2W9X - chains A and B; structure by X-ray diffraction, 2.00 A resolution.

== Chain A (and B) ==
Molecule: Putative acetyl xylan esterase
Organism: Cellvibrio japonicus
Notes: chain B of this document is another copy of the same molecule, construct and numbering; everything in this record applies to it too
Reference sequence: B3PDE5 (B3PDE5_CELJU); residue numbers follow UniProt; this construct covers 1-360
Amino-acid sequence (366 residues; row label = number of the first residue in the row):
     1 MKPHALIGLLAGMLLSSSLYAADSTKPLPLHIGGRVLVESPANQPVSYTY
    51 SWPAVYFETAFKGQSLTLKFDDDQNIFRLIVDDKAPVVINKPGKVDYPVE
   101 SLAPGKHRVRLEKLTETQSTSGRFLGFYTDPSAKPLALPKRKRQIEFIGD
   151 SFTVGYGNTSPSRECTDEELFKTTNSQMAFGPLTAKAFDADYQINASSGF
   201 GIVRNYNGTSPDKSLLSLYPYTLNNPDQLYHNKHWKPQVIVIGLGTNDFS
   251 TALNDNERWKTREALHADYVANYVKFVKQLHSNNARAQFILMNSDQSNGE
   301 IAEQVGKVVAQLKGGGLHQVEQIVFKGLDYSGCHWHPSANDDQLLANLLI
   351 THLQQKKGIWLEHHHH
Unresolved in the structure: 1-26, 42-43, 62, 82-83, 99-107, 128-136, 362-366 (chain B: 1-25, 100-106, 362-366)
Cystine bridges: Cys-165/Cys-333
UniProt features mapped onto this chain:
  - active site: Ser-151 (Nucleophile)
  - site: Gly-199 (Transition state stabilizer), Asn-247 (Transition state stabilizer), His-336 (Increases nucleophilicity of active site Ser)

== Chain A / chain B interface ==
Residue-residue contacts (33):
  Ala-302(A) / Ala-310(B)
  Glu-303(A) / Lys-307(B)
  Glu-303(A) / Gln-311(B)
  Gly-306(A) / Gly-306(B)
  Lys-307(A) / Glu-303(B)
  Ala-310(A) / Ala-302(B)
  Ala-310(A) / Gln-322(B)
  Lys-313(A) / Gln-322(B)  hydrogen bond (side chain-backbone)
  Lys-313(A) / Val-324(B)
  Lys-313(A) / Lys-326(B)
  Gly-314(A) / Val-324(B)
  Gly-314(A) / Lys-326(B)  hydrogen bond (backbone-side chain)
  Gly-316(A) / Lys-326(B)
  His-318(A) / Val-324(B)
  His-318(A) / Lys-326(B)
  Gln-322(A) / Ala-310(B)
  Gln-322(A) / Lys-313(B)  hydrogen bond (backbone-side chain)
  Val-324(A) / Lys-313(B)
  Val-324(A) / Gly-314(B)
  Val-324(A) / His-318(B)
  Lys-326(A) / Lys-313(B)
  Lys-326(A) / Gly-314(B)  hydrogen bond (side chain-backbone)
  Lys-326(A) / Gly-315(B)
  Lys-326(A) / Gly-316(B)
  Lys-326(A) / His-318(B)
  Gln-354(A) / Lys-357(B)
  Gln-355(A) / Gln-355(B)
  Gln-355(A) / Lys-356(B)
  Gln-355(A) / Lys-357(B)  hydrogen bond (backbone-backbone)
  Lys-356(A) / Gln-355(B)
  Lys-357(A) / Gln-354(B)  hydrogen bond (side chain-backbone)
  Lys-357(A) / Gln-355(B)  hydrogen bond (backbone-backbone)
  Lys-357(A) / Lys-357(B)
Interface residues without a listed pair, chain A (22 interface residues in all): Asp-295, Val-309, Gln-311, Gly-315, Glu-321, Gly-358
Interface residues without a listed pair, chain B (21 interface residues in all): Asp-295, Val-309, Glu-321

== In short ==
The interface between chain A and chain B involves 22 residues on one side and 21 on the other; the contacts
include 7 hydrogen bonds. Polar pairs include Lys-313(A)/Gln-322(B), Gly-314(A)/Lys-326(B) and
Lys-357(A)/Gln-354(B). UniProt lists active-site residue Ser-151(A) on chain A.
Chain A and chain B are both Putative acetyl xylan esterase (Cellvibrio japonicus); the structure, The active
site of a carbohydrate esterase displays divergent catalytic and non-catalytic binding functions, was
determined by X-ray diffraction (same publication as 2WAO, 2WAA and 2WAB).
